Entry 8XEH (X-ray diffraction, 2.40 A resolution); this record covers chains C and D of the 5 polymer chains in the assembly.

[Chain C (and D)]
Name: HEPN
From: Legionella pneumophila
Notes: chain D of this document is another copy of the same molecule, construct and numbering; everything in this record applies to it too
Sequence (139 residues; row label = number of the first residue in the row):
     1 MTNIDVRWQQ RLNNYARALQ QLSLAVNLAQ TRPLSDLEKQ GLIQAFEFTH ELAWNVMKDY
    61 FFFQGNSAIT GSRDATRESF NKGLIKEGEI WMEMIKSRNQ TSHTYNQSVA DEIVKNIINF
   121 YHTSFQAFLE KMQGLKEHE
Unresolved in the structure: 1-5, 137-139 (chain D: 1-8, 133-139)

[Chain C / chain D interface]
Contacting residue pairs - 43 pairs, chain C then chain D:
  Asn14(C) - Tyr105(D)  hydrogen bond
  Arg17(C) - Tyr105(D)
  Arg17(C) - Asn106(D)  hydrogen bond
  Gln21(C) - Gln40(D)
  Gln21(C) - Tyr105(D)
  Ala25(C) - Leu37(D)  hydrophobic
  Leu28(C) - Leu37(D)  hydrophobic
  Asp36(C) - Gln21(D)
  Leu37(C) - Ala25(D)  hydrophobic
  Leu37(C) - Leu28(D)  hydrophobic
  Leu37(C) - Glu38(D)
  Leu37(C) - Gly41(D)
  Leu37(C) - Leu42(D)
  Glu38(C) - Leu37(D)
  Gln40(C) - Gln21(D)
  Gln40(C) - Gly41(D)
  Gln40(C) - Gln44(D)
  Gln40(C) - Phe48(D)
  Gly41(C) - Leu37(D)
  Gly41(C) - Gln40(D)
  Gly41(C) - Gly41(D)
  Leu42(C) - Leu37(D)
  Gln44(C) - Gln40(D)
  Gln44(C) - Gln44(D)
  Gln44(C) - Thr101(D)  hydrogen bond (side chain-backbone)
  Gln44(C) - Thr104(D)  hydrogen bond
  Glu47(C) - Gln44(D)
  Phe48(C) - Gln40(D)
  Phe48(C) - Ser102(D)
  Phe48(C) - Thr104(D)
  Phe48(C) - Tyr105(D)  hydrophobic
  Glu51(C) - Ser102(D)
  Leu52(C) - Tyr105(D)  hydrophobic
  Thr101(C) - Gln44(D)  hydrogen bond (backbone-side chain)
  Ser102(C) - Phe48(D)
  Thr104(C) - Gln44(D)  hydrogen bond
  Thr104(C) - Phe48(D)
  Tyr105(C) - Asn14(D)
  Tyr105(C) - Arg17(D)  hydrogen bond (backbone-side chain)
  Tyr105(C) - Gln21(D)
  Tyr105(C) - Phe48(D)  hydrophobic
  Tyr105(C) - Leu52(D)  hydrophobic
  Asn106(C) - Arg17(D)  hydrogen bond
Interface residues without a listed pair, chain C (24 interface residues in all): Ala18, Leu34, Ile43
Interface residues without a listed pair, chain D (23 interface residues in all): Ala18, Leu34, Ile43, Glu47, Glu51

[In short]
24 residues of chain C face 23 of chain D across their interface; the contacts include 8 hydrogen bonds. Among
the polar pairs are Asn14(C)-Tyr105(D), Arg17(C)-Asn106(D) and Gln44(C)-Thr101(D).
Chain C and chain D are both HEPN (Legionella pneumophila); the structure, Crystal structure of HEPN-MNT
complex, was determined by X-ray diffraction.
